Entry 7ERP (X-ray diffraction, 2.03 A resolution); this record covers chains A and B.

== Chain A (and B) ==
Molecule: LysR family transcriptional regulator
Organism: Cronobacter sakazakii
Notes: chain B of this document is another copy of the same molecule, construct and numbering; everything in this record applies to it too
Reference sequence: H9BVC9 (H9BVC9_CROSK); numbering as in UniProt (aligned over 85-288)
Sequence (208 residues; each row starts with the number of its first residue):
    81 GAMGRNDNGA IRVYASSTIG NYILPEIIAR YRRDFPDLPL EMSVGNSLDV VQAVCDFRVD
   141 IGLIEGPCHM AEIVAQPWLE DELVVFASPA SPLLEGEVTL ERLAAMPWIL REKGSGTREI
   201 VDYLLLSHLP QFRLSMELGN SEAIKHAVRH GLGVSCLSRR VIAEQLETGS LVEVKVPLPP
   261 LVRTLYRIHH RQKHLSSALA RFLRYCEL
Disordered / not traced: 81-89, 274-276 (chain B: 81-89)
Sequence notes: expression tag (81-84)
Small-molecule neighbours: sulfite ion (SO3): Ser96, Ser97, Gly125, Asn126, Ser127, Glu145, Arg191, Ser195, Gly196, Thr197
From the paper describing this entry:
  - binding site for sulfite ion: Ser96, Ser97, Asn126, Ser127, Glu145, Arg191, Ser195, Thr197
  - specificity-determining residues: Glu145

== Chain A / chain B interface ==
Pairs across the interface (36; chain A residue first):
  Gly100(A) - Ala223(B)
  Asn101(A) - Asn220(B)  hydrogen bond
  Asn101(A) - Glu222(B)
  Asn101(A) - Ala223(B)
  Asn101(A) - His226(B)
  Tyr102(A) - His226(B)
  Pro105(A) - His226(B)
  Pro105(A) - Ala227(B)
  Pro105(A) - Leu232(B)
  Glu106(A) - His230(B)
  Ile108(A) - Leu232(B)  hydrophobic
  Ala109(A) - His230(B)
  Ala109(A) - Leu232(B)  hydrophobic
  Arg112(A) - Leu232(B)
  Leu120(A) - Met216(B)
  Met122(A) - Met216(B)  hydrophobic
  Met122(A) - Glu217(B)
  Met122(A) - Leu218(B)
  Val124(A) - Asn220(B)
  Glu217(A) - Met122(B)
  Leu218(A) - Met122(B)
  Asn220(A) - Asn101(B)  hydrogen bond
  Asn220(A) - Val124(B)
  Glu222(A) - Asn101(B)
  Glu222(A) - Glu222(B)
  Ala223(A) - Asn101(B)  hydrogen bond (backbone-side chain)
  His226(A) - Asn101(B)
  His226(A) - Tyr102(B)
  His226(A) - Pro105(B)
  Ala227(A) - Pro105(B)
  His230(A) - Pro105(B)
  His230(A) - Glu106(B)
  His230(A) - Ala109(B)
  Leu232(A) - Pro105(B)
  Leu232(A) - Ile108(B)  hydrophobic
  Leu232(A) - Ala109(B)  hydrophobic
Other interface residues (no listed pair), chain A (23 interface residues in all): Met216, Glu244, Gln245
Other interface residues (no listed pair), chain B (20 interface residues in all): Gly100, Glu244

== Summary ==
23 residues of chain A and 20 residues of chain B are in contact; the contacts include 3 hydrogen bonds. Polar
pairs include Asn101(A)-Asn220(B) and Ala223(A)-Asn101(B). Bound to chain A: sulfite ion. From the paper: a
binding site for sulfite ion at Ser96(A), Ser97(A) and Asn126(A) among others; the specificity determinant
Glu145(A).
Chain A and chain B are both LysR family transcriptional regulator (Cronobacter sakazakii); the structure, The
regulatory domain of YeiE, a sulfite sensing LysR-type transcriptional regulator from Cronobacter sakazakii
(sulfite-bound form), was determined by X-ray diffraction, deposited together with 7FDF.
